8WID - chains a and u of the 23 polymer chains in the assembly; structure by electron microscopy, 3.50 A resolution.

[Chain a]
Molecule: 16S rRNA
Organism: Mycolicibacterium smegmatis MC2 155
Sequence (1516 nucleotides; each row starts with the number of its first residue):
     7 UUUGGAGAGUUUGAUCCUGGCUCAGGACGAACGCUGGCGGCGUGCUUAAC
    57 ACAUGCAAGUCGAACGGAAAGGCCCUUUCGGGGGUACUCGAGUGGCGAAC
   107 GGGUGAGUAACACGUGGGUGAUCUGCCCUGCACUUUGGGAUAAGCCUGGG
   157 AAACUGGGUCUAAUACCGAAUACACCCUGCUGGUCGCAUGGCCUGGUAGG
   207 GGAAAGCUUUUGCGGUGUGGGAUGGGCCCGCGGCCUAUCAGCUUGUUGGU
   257 GGGGUGAUGGCCUACCAAGGCGACGACGGGUAGCCGGCCUGAGAGGGUGA
   307 CCGGCCACACUGGGACUGAGAUACGGCCCAGACUCCUACGGGAGGCAGCA
   357 GUGGGGAAUAUUGCACAAUGGGCGCAAGCCUGAUGCAGCGACGCCGCGUG
   407 AGGGAUGACGGCCUUCGGGUUGUAAACCUCUUUCAGCACAGACGAAGCGC
   457 AAGUGACGGUAUGUGCAGAAGAAGGACCGGCCAACUACGUGCCAGCAGCC
   507 GCGGUAAUACGUAGGGUCCGAGCGUUGUCCGGAAUUACUGGGCGUAAAGA
   557 GCUCGUAGGUGGUUUGUCGCGUUGUUCGUGAAAACUCACAGCUUAACUGU
   607 GGGCGUGCGGGCGAUACGGGCAGACUAGAGUACUGCAGGGGAGACUGGAA
   657 UUCCUGGUGUAGCGGUGGAAUGCGCAGAUAUCAGGAGGAACACCGGUGGC
   707 GAAGGCGGGUCUCUGGGCAGUAACUGACGCUGAGGAGCGAAAGCGUGGGG
   757 AGCGAACAGGAUUAGAUACCCUGGUAGUCCACGCCGUAAACGGUGGGUAC
   807 UAGGUGUGGGUUUCCUUCCUUGGGAUCCGUGCCGUAGCUAACGCAUUAAG
   857 UACCCCGCCUGGGGAGUACGGCCGCAAGGCUAAAACUCAAAGGAAUUGAC
   907 GGGGGCCCGCACAAGCGGCGGAGCAUGUGGAUUAAUUCGAUGCAACGCGA
   957 AGAACCUUACCUGGGUUUGACAUGCACAGGACGCCGGCAGAGAUGUCGGU
  1007 UCCCUUGUGGCCUGUGUGCAGGUGGUGCAUGGCUGUCGUCAGCUCGUGUC
  1057 GUGAGAUGUUGGGUUAAGUCCCGCAACGAGCGCAACCCUUGUCUCAUGUU
  1107 GCCAGCACGUUAUGGUGGGGACUCGUGAGAGACUGCCGGGGUCAACUCGG
  1157 AGGAAGGUGGGGAUGACGUCAAGUCAUCAUGCCCCUUAUGUCCAGGGCUU
  1207 CACACAUGCUACAAUGGCCGGUACAAAGGGCUGCGAUGCCGUGAGGUGGA
  1257 GCGAAUCCUUUCAAAGCCGGUCUCAGUUCGGAUCGGGGUCUGCAACUCGA
  1307 CCCCGUGAAGUCGGAGUCGCUAGUAAUCGCAGAUCAGCAACGCUGCGGUG
  1357 AAUACGUUCCCGGGCCUUGUACACACCGCCCGUCACGUCAUGAAAGUCGG
  1407 UAACACCCGAAGCCGGUGGCCUAACCCUUGUGGAGGGAGCCGUCGAAGGU
  1457 GGGAUCGGCGAUUGGGACGAAGUCGUAACAAGGUAGCCGUACCGGAAGGU
  1507 GCGGCUGGAUCACCUC
Disordered / not traced: 7

[Chain u]
Molecule: 30S ribosomal protein S20
Organism: Mycolicibacterium smegmatis MC2 155
Reference sequence: A0R102 (RS20_MYCS2); residue numbers follow UniProt; this construct covers 1-86
Sequence (86 residues; row label = number of the first residue in the row):
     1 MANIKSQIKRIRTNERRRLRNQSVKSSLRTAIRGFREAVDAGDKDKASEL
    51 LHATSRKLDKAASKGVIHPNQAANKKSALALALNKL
Disordered / not traced: 1

[Interface between chain a and chain u]
Contacting residue pairs (84):
  A64(a) / Ile-4(u)  sugar contact
  G65(a) / Ser-6(u)  base contact
  A97(a) / Lys-5(u)  salt bridge to the phosphate
  G98(a) / Lys-5(u)  salt bridge to the phosphate
  U99(a) / Lys-9(u)  salt bridge to the phosphate
  U99(a) / Arg-12(u)  salt bridge to the phosphate
  G100(a) / Lys-9(u)  hydrogen bond to the base
  G100(a) / Thr-13(u)  phosphate contact
  G100(a) / Arg-16(u)  salt bridge to the phosphate
  G101(a) / Arg-16(u)  salt bridge to the phosphate
  G101(a) / Arg-17(u)  salt bridge to the phosphate
  C102(a) / Arg-10(u)  base contact
  C102(a) / Arg-17(u)  salt bridge to the phosphate
  G103(a) / Ser-6(u)  hydrogen bond to the base
  G103(a) / Arg-10(u)  hydrogen bond to the base
  A104(a) / Gln-7(u)  base contact
  A104(a) / Arg-10(u)  base contact
  C129(a) / His-68(u)  hydrogen bond to the phosphate
  C129(a) / Asn-70(u)  hydrogen bond to the phosphate
  U130(a) / His-68(u)  salt bridge to the phosphate
  A171(a) / Arg-16(u)  hydrogen bond to the sugar
  C173(a) / Arg-20(u)  salt bridge to the phosphate
  C173(a) / Lys-64(u)  phosphate contact
  G174(a) / Lys-64(u)  salt bridge to the phosphate
  A175(a) / Arg-56(u)  salt bridge to the phosphate
  A175(a) / Lys-60(u)  salt bridge to the phosphate
  C182(a) / Ala-73(u)  sugar contact
  C182(a) / Lys-76(u)  hydrogen bond to the sugar
  C183(a) / Ala-73(u)  sugar contact
  C183(a) / Lys-76(u)  sugar contact
  C183(a) / Ser-77(u)  hydrogen bond to the phosphate
  C183(a) / Ala-80(u)  sugar contact
  U184(a) / Ser-77(u)  hydrogen bond to the phosphate
  U184(a) / Ala-80(u)  sugar contact
  U184(a) / Leu-81(u)  phosphate contact
  U184(a) / Asn-84(u)  hydrogen bond to the sugar
  G185(a) / Leu-81(u)  phosphate contact
  G185(a) / Asn-84(u)  sugar contact
  G206(a) / His-52(u)  sugar contact
  G207(a) / Arg-56(u)  phosphate contact
  G207(a) / Asp-59(u)  hydrogen bond to the sugar
  G208(a) / Arg-56(u)  salt bridge to the phosphate
  G208(a) / Asp-59(u)  hydrogen bond to the sugar
  G208(a) / Lys-60(u)  phosphate contact
  G208(a) / Ser-63(u)  phosphate contact
  A209(a) / Lys-60(u)  salt bridge to the phosphate
  A209(a) / Ser-63(u)  hydrogen bond to the phosphate
  G259(a) / Arg-36(u)  salt bridge to the phosphate
  G259(a) / Ala-78(u)  phosphate contact
  G260(a) / Lys-75(u)  phosphate contact
  U261(a) / Gln-71(u)  phosphate contact
  U261(a) / Asn-74(u)  base contact
  U261(a) / Lys-75(u)  salt bridge to the phosphate
  G262(a) / His-68(u)  sugar contact
  G262(a) / Asn-70(u)  hydrogen bond to the sugar
  G262(a) / Gln-71(u)  hydrogen bond to the phosphate
  A263(a) / Asn-74(u)  hydrogen bond to the phosphate
  C322(a) / Arg-18(u)  sugar contact
  U323(a) / Asn-14(u)  hydrogen bond to the sugar
  U323(a) / Arg-17(u)  phosphate contact
  U323(a) / Arg-18(u)  sugar contact
  U323(a) / Asn-21(u)  hydrogen bond to the phosphate
  G324(a) / Arg-17(u)  phosphate contact
  G324(a) / Asn-21(u)  hydrogen bond to the phosphate
  G331(a) / Asn-3(u)  hydrogen bond to the sugar
  G332(a) / Ala-2(u)  hydrogen bond to the phosphate
  G332(a) / Asn-3(u)  hydrogen bond to the phosphate
  G332(a) / Ile-4(u)  hydrogen bond to the phosphate
  G332(a) / Gln-7(u)  hydrogen bond to the sugar
  G332(a) / Ile-11(u)  sugar contact
  C333(a) / Ala-2(u)  phosphate contact
  C333(a) / Ile-11(u)  sugar contact
  G351(a) / Asn-3(u)  phosphate contact
  C1420(a) / Arg-29(u)  salt bridge to the phosphate
  G1421(a) / Arg-29(u)  salt bridge to the phosphate
  G1422(a) / Arg-33(u)  salt bridge to the phosphate
  U1423(a) / Arg-33(u)  salt bridge to the phosphate
  G1441(a) / Ser-27(u)  phosphate contact
  G1442(a) / Ser-23(u)  hydrogen bond to the sugar
  G1442(a) / Ser-26(u)  phosphate contact
  G1442(a) / Ser-27(u)  hydrogen bond to the phosphate
  G1442(a) / Thr-30(u)  hydrogen bond to the phosphate
  G1443(a) / Gln-22(u)  phosphate contact
  G1443(a) / Ser-26(u)  hydrogen bond to the phosphate
Interface residues without a listed pair, chain a (48 interface residues in all): U128, C172, A176, G350, A1444
Interface residues without a listed pair, chain u (44 interface residues in all): Lys-25

[Summary]
48 residues of chain a and 44 residues of chain u are in contact, with 28 hydrogen bonds and 21 salt bridges.
Polar contacts include G100(a)/Lys-9(u), G103(a)/Ser-6(u) and G103(a)/Arg-10(u).
Here chain a is 16S rRNA and chain u is 30S ribosomal protein S20, both from Mycolicibacterium smegmatis MC2
155. Entry 8WID (Cryo- EM structure of Mycobacterium smegmatis 30S ribosomal subunit (body 2) of 70S ribosome,
E- tRNA ...) was determined by electron microscopy, deposited together with 8WHX, 8WHY, 8WI7, 8WI8, 8WI9,
8WIB, 8WIC and 8WIF.
